Entry 5S4X (X-ray diffraction, 2.53 A resolution); this record covers chains A and E of the 6 polymer chains in the assembly.

[Chain A]
Name: Tubulin alpha-1B chain
Organism: Bos taurus
UniProtKB: P81947 (TBA1B_BOVIN); numbering as in UniProt (aligned over 1-451)
Chain sequence (451 residues; each row starts with the number of its first residue):
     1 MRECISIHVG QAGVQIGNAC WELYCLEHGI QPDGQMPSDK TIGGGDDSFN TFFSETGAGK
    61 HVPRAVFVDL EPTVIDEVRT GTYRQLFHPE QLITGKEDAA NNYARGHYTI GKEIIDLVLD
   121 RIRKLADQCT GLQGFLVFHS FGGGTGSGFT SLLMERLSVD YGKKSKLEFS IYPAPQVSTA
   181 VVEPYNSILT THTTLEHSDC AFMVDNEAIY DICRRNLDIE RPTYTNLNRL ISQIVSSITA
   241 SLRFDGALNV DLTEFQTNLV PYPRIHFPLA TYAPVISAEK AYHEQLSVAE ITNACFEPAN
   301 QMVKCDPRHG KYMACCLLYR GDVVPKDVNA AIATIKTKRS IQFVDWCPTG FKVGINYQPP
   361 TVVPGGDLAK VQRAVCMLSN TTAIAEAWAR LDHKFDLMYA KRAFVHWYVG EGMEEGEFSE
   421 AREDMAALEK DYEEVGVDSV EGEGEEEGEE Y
Disordered / not traced: 439-451
Metal / ion sites: Ca2+: Asp-39, Thr-41, Gly-44, Glu-55
Ligand contacts:
  - GTP (guanosine-5'-triphosphate): Gly-10, Gln-11, Ala-12, Gln-15, Ile-16, Asp-69, Asp-98, Ala-99, Ala-100, Asn-101, Ser-140, Gly-142, Gly-143, Gly-144, Thr-145, Gly-146, Ile-171, Pro-173, Val-177, Ser-178, Glu-183, Asn-206, Tyr-224, Leu-227, Asn-228, Ile-231
  - 1-(3,4-dimethoxyphenyl)methanamine (JHD): Asn-101, Thr-179, Ala-180

[Chain E]
Name: Stathmin-4
Organism: Rattus norvegicus
UniProtKB: P63043 (STMN4_RAT); residues 5-145 here correspond to UniProt positions 49-189 (UniProt number = residue number + 44)
Chain sequence (143 residues; row label = number of the first residue in the row):
     3 MADMEVIELN KCTSGQSFEV ILKPPSFDGV PEFNASLPRR RDPSLEEIQK KLEAAEERRK
    63 YQEAELLKHL AEKREHEREV IQKAIEENNN FIKMAKEKLA QKMESNKENR EAHLAAMLER
   123 LQEKDKHAEE VRKNKELKEE ASR
Disordered / not traced: 3-5, 29-43, 144-145
Differences from the reference sequence: initiating methionine (3); expression tag (4)
Curated features (UniProtKB/Swiss-Prot):
  - modified residue: Ser-46 (Phosphoserine)

[Interface between chain A and chain E]
Pairs across the interface - 63 pairs, chain A then chain E:
  His-107(A) with Leu-54(E)
  Tyr-108(A) with Lys-53(E); Ala-57(E), hydrophobic; Arg-61(E)
  Thr-109(A) with Arg-61(E), hydrogen bond
  Lys-112(A) with Glu-58(E), salt bridge
  Leu-152(A) with Leu-54(E), hydrophobic
  Glu-155(A) with Ile-50(E); Lys-53(E), salt bridge
  Arg-156(A) with Leu-47(E); Ile-50(E); Gln-51(E)
  Val-159(A) with Pro-45(E); Leu-47(E), hydrophobic; Ile-50(E), hydrophobic
  Glu-196(A) with Asp-44(E)
  Asp-245(A) with Cys-14(E); Ser-16(E), hydrogen bond (backbone-side chain)
  Ala-247(A) with Asn-12(E); Ser-19(E)
  Leu-248(A) with Ser-19(E)
  Pro-325(A) with Gln-18(E); Phe-20(E), hydrophobic
  Asn-329(A) with Met-6(E); Val-8(E); Phe-20(E); Val-22(E)
  Ile-332(A) with Val-22(E), hydrophobic
  Lys-336(A) with Leu-24(E)
  Asp-345(A) with Pro-27(E); Ser-28(E), hydrogen bond (backbone-backbone)
  Cys-347(A) with Pro-27(E)
  Pro-348(A) with Lys-25(E); Pro-27(E)
  Thr-349(A) with Ile-23(E); Leu-24(E), hydrogen bond (backbone-backbone); Lys-25(E), hydrogen bond (backbone-backbone)
  Gly-350(A) with Val-22(E)
  Phe-351(A) with Glu-21(E); Val-22(E), hydrogen bond (backbone-backbone); Leu-24(E), hydrophobic
  Lys-352(A) with Phe-20(E); Glu-21(E), salt bridge
  Val-353(A) with Ser-19(E); Phe-20(E), hydrogen bond (backbone-backbone)
  Gly-354(A) with Gln-18(E); Ser-19(E)
  Ile-355(A) with Gly-17(E); Gln-18(E), hydrogen bond (backbone-backbone)
  Asn-356(A) with Ser-16(E), hydrogen bond (side chain-backbone)
  Tyr-357(A) with Cys-14(E); Thr-15(E); Ser-16(E), hydrogen bond (backbone-backbone); Gly-17(E); Gln-18(E), hydrogen bond
  Val-409(A) with Gln-64(E)
  Gly-410(A) with Arg-61(E); Gln-64(E)
  Glu-411(A) with Arg-61(E), hydrogen bond (backbone-side chain)
  Gly-412(A) with Ala-57(E); Arg-60(E), hydrogen bond (backbone-side chain); Arg-61(E)
  Glu-414(A) with Arg-60(E), salt bridge
Also at the interface, not in a pair above, chain A (39 interface residues in all): Glu-113, His-197, Gly-246, Val-328, Ala-333, Trp-346
Also at the interface, not in a pair above, chain E (32 interface residues in all): Pro-26, Ser-46, Glu-55

[Summary]
The interface between chain A and chain E involves 39 residues on one side and 32 on the other, with 13
hydrogen bonds and 4 salt bridges. Polar pairs include Lys-112(A)/Glu-58(E), Glu-155(A)/Lys-53(E) and
Lys-352(A)/Glu-21(E). Chain A binds GTP and 1-(3,4-dimethoxyphenyl)methanamine.
Here chain A is Tubulin alpha-1B chain (Bos taurus) and chain E is Stathmin-4 (Rattus norvegicus). Entry 5S4X
(Tubulin-Z2856434917-complex) was determined by X-ray diffraction (same publication as 5S4L, 5S4M, 5S4N, 5S4O,
5S4P, 5S4Q and 52 further entries).
